PDB entry 7TQS | electron microscopy, 3.90 A resolution | chains r and s of the 22 polymer chains in the assembly

== Chain r ==
Name: VP2
From: Coxsackievirus A21
Notes: EC 3.4.22.29, 3.6.1.15, 3.4.22.28, 2.7.7.48
Reference sequence: Q7T7N6 (Q7T7N6_9ENTO); residues 1-272 here correspond to UniProt positions 70-341 (UniProt number = residue number + 69)
Amino-acid sequence (272 residues; row label = number of the first residue in the row):
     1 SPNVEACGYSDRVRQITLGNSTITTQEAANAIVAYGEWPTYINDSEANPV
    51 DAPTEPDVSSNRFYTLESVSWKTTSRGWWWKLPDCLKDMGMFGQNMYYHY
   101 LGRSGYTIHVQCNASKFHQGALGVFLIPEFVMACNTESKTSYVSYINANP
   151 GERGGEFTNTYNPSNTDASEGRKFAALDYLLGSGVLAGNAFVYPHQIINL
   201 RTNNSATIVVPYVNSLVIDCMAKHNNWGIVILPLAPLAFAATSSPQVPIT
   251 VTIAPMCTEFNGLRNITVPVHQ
Not modelled in the structure: 1-10, 164-167

== Chain s ==
Name: VP3
From: Coxsackievirus A21
Notes: EC 3.4.22.29, 3.6.1.15, 3.4.22.28, 2.7.7.48
Reference sequence: Q71LY2 (Q71LY2_9ENTO); residues 1-240 here correspond to UniProt positions 342-581 (UniProt number = residue number + 341)
Amino-acid sequence (240 residues; row label = number of the first residue in the row):
     1 GLPTMNTPGSNQFLTSDDFQSPCALPNFDVTPPIHIPGEVKNMMELAEID
    51 TLIPMNAVDGKVNTMEMYQIPLNDNLSKAPIFCLSLSPASDKRLSHTMLG
   101 EILNYYTHWTGSIRFTFLFCGSMMATGKLLLSYSPPGAKPPTNRKDAMLG
   151 THIIWDLGLQSSCSMVAPWISNTVYRRCARDDFTEGGFITCFYQTRIVVP
   201 ASTPTSMFMLGFVSACPDFSVRLLRDTPHISQSKLIGRTQ
Not modelled in the structure: 240
Differences from the reference sequence: conflict H96 (Arg437 in Q71LY2)

== Chain r / chain s interface ==
Contacting residue pairs (71; chain r residue first):
  Y35(r) with P37(s), hydrophobic; G38(s)
  E37(r) with H35(s), salt bridge; P37(s)
  E46(r) with I34(s); H35(s), hydrogen bond (side chain-backbone)
  R76(r) with M65(s); E66(s), salt bridge
  K116(r) with S122(s); M123(s), hydrogen bond (backbone-backbone); M124(s)
  F117(r) with M124(s), hydrophobic; A201(s); S202(s); T203(s); P204(s)
  H118(r) with S122(s)
  Q119(r) with C120(s); G121(s); S122(s); P204(s); S206(s), hydrogen bond (side chain-backbone); M207(s)
  G120(r) with C120(s), hydrogen bond (backbone-backbone)
  A121(r) with C120(s), hydrophobic
  D178(r) with M65(s)
  Y179(r) with N63(s), hydrogen bond; T64(s); M65(s), hydrophobic; M67(s), hydrophobic
  L186(r) with Y68(s); H96(s)
  A187(r) with M65(s), hydrophobic
  G188(r) with T51(s); L52(s), hydrogen bond (backbone-backbone); Y68(s), hydrogen bond (backbone-side chain)
  N189(r) with T51(s); H96(s), hydrogen bond (side chain-backbone); T97(s); M98(s), hydrogen bond (side chain-backbone)
  F191(r) with I49(s); D50(s); L52(s), hydrophobic; F212(s), hydrophobic
  V192(r) with I49(s), hydrophobic
  N199(r) with L118(s); F119(s), hydrogen bond (side chain-backbone); C120(s)
  L200(r) with M123(s)
  R201(r) with F119(s); G121(s); S122(s), hydrogen bond (side chain-backbone); M123(s); A125(s); G158(s), hydrogen bond (side chain-backbone)
  T202(r) with S161(s)
  Y212(r) with P37(s)
  V213(r) with P37(s), hydrophobic
  N214(r) with I36(s)
  S215(r) with I34(s)
  L216(r) with I34(s)
  V217(r) with I34(s), hydrophobic
  L234(r) with Q69(s), hydrogen bond (backbone-side chain); L210(s)
  A235(r) with Q69(s); C120(s), hydrophobic
  P236(r) with Q69(s); F208(s), hydrophobic
  A240(r) with S202(s); T203(s); P204(s)
Other interface residues (no listed pair), chain r (38 interface residues in all): I197, P211, L232, P233, A238, F239
Other interface residues (no listed pair), chain s (41 interface residues in all): L157, L159, P200

== In short ==
38 residues of chain r face 41 of chain s across their interface, with 13 hydrogen bonds and 2 salt bridges.
Polar contacts include E37(r)-H35(s), R76(r)-E66(s) and E46(r)-H35(s).
Chain r is VP2 and chain s is VP3, both from Coxsackievirus A21; the structure, Coxsackievirus A21 capsid
subdomain in complex with mouse polyclonal antibody pAbC-3, was determined by electron microscopy (same
publication as 7TQT and 7TQU).
